Entry 1VBC (X-ray diffraction, 2.80 A resolution); this record covers chains 2 and 3 of the 5 polymer chains in the assembly.

[Chain 2]
Name: Poliovirus type 3
Organism: Poliovirus type 3 (strains P3/LEON/37 AND P3/LEON 12A[1]B)
UniProt: P03302 (POLG_POL3L); residues 1-271 here correspond to UniProt positions 69-339 (UniProt number = residue number + 68)
Amino-acid sequence (271 residues; each row starts with the number of its first residue):
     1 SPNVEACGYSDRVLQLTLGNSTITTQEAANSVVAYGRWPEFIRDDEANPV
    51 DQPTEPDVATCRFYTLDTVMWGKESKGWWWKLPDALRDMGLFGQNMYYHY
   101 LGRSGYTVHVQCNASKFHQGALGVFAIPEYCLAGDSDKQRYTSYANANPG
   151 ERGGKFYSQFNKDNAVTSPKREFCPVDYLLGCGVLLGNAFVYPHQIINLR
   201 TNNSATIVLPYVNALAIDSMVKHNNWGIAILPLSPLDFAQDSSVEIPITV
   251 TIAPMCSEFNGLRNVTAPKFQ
Unresolved in the structure: 1-5

[Chain 3]
Name: Poliovirus type 3
Organism: Poliovirus type 3 (strains P3/LEON/37 AND P3/LEON 12A[1]B)
UniProt: P03302 (POLG_POL3L); residues 1-235 here correspond to UniProt positions 340-574 (UniProt number = residue number + 339)
Amino-acid sequence (235 residues; row label = number of the first residue in the row):
     1 GLPVLNTPGSNQYLTSDNHQSPCAIPEFDVTPPIDIPGEVKNMMELAEID
    51 TMIPLNLESTKRNTMDMYRVTLSDSADLSQPILCLSLSPAFDPRLSHTML
   101 GEVLNYYTHWAGSLKFTFLFCGSMMATGKILVAYAPPGAQPPTSRKEAML
   151 GTHVIWDLGLQSSCTMVVPWISNVTYRQTTQDSFTEGGYISMFYQTRIVV
   201 PLSTPKSMSMLGFVSACNDFSVRLLRDTTHISQSA

[Interface between chain 2 and chain 3]
Pairs across the interface - 67 pairs, chain 2 then chain 3:
  Tyr35(2) - Gly38(3)
  Arg37(2) - Asp35(3)  salt bridge
  Arg37(2) - Ile36(3)
  Arg37(2) - Pro37(3)
  Glu46(2) - Ile34(3)
  Glu46(2) - Asp35(3)  hydrogen bond (side chain-backbone)
  Lys116(2) - Ser123(3)  hydrogen bond (backbone-side chain)
  Lys116(2) - Met124(3)  hydrogen bond (backbone-backbone)
  Lys116(2) - Met125(3)  hydrogen bond (backbone-backbone)
  Phe117(2) - Ser123(3)
  Phe117(2) - Met125(3)  hydrophobic
  Phe117(2) - Thr204(3)
  Phe117(2) - Pro205(3)
  His118(2) - Ser123(3)
  Gln119(2) - Cys121(3)
  Gln119(2) - Gly122(3)
  Gln119(2) - Ser123(3)  hydrogen bond (side chain-backbone)
  Gln119(2) - Pro205(3)
  Gln119(2) - Ser207(3)  hydrogen bond (side chain-backbone)
  Gln119(2) - Met208(3)
  Gly120(2) - Cys121(3)
  Ala121(2) - Cys121(3)  hydrophobic
  Asp177(2) - Met65(3)
  Tyr178(2) - Asn63(3)
  Tyr178(2) - Met65(3)  hydrophobic
  Tyr178(2) - Met67(3)  hydrophobic
  Leu185(2) - Tyr68(3)
  Leu185(2) - His97(3)
  Leu186(2) - Met52(3)  hydrophobic
  Leu186(2) - Met65(3)  hydrophobic
  Leu186(2) - Tyr68(3)
  Gly187(2) - Thr51(3)
  Gly187(2) - Met52(3)  hydrogen bond (backbone-backbone)
  Gly187(2) - Tyr68(3)  hydrogen bond (backbone-side chain)
  Asn188(2) - Thr51(3)
  Asn188(2) - His97(3)  hydrogen bond (side chain-backbone)
  Asn188(2) - Thr98(3)
  Asn188(2) - Met99(3)  hydrogen bond (side chain-backbone)
  Phe190(2) - Ile49(3)
  Phe190(2) - Asp50(3)
  Phe190(2) - Met52(3)  hydrophobic
  Phe190(2) - Phe213(3)  hydrophobic
  Val191(2) - Met99(3)  hydrophobic
  Asn198(2) - Leu119(3)
  Asn198(2) - Phe120(3)  hydrogen bond (side chain-backbone)
  Asn198(2) - Cys121(3)
  Arg200(2) - Phe120(3)
  Arg200(2) - Gly122(3)
  Arg200(2) - Ser123(3)  hydrogen bond (side chain-backbone)
  Arg200(2) - Met124(3)
  Arg200(2) - Ala126(3)  hydrogen bond (side chain-backbone)
  Arg200(2) - Gly159(3)  hydrogen bond (side chain-backbone)
  Thr201(2) - Ser162(3)
  Val212(2) - Pro37(3)  hydrophobic
  Asn213(2) - Ile36(3)
  Leu215(2) - Ile34(3)
  Ala216(2) - Ile34(3)
  Pro232(2) - Arg69(3)  hydrogen bond (backbone-side chain)
  Leu233(2) - Met52(3)  hydrophobic
  Leu233(2) - Arg69(3)  hydrogen bond (backbone-side chain)
  Leu233(2) - Leu211(3)  hydrophobic
  Ser234(2) - Arg69(3)
  Ser234(2) - Cys121(3)
  Ser234(2) - Ser209(3)  hydrogen bond
  Pro235(2) - Arg69(3)
  Ala239(2) - Ser203(3)
  Ala239(2) - Pro205(3)
Also at the interface, not in a pair above, chain 2 (37 interface residues in all): Arg12, Ile196, Pro210, Tyr211, Ala214, Asp237, Phe238, Gln240
Also at the interface, not in a pair above, chain 3 (39 interface residues in all): Thr64, Leu158, Leu160, Leu202

[Overview]
37 residues of chain 2 and 39 residues of chain 3 are in contact, with 17 hydrogen bonds and 1 salt bridge.
Among the polar pairs are Arg37(2)-Asp35(3), Glu46(2)-Asp35(3) and Lys116(2)-Ser123(3).
Chain 2 is Poliovirus type 3 and chain 3 is Poliovirus type 3, both from Poliovirus type 3 (strains P3/LEON/37
AND P3/LEON 12A[1]B); the structure, Poliovirus (type 3, sabin strain) (P3/sabin, P3/leon/12A(1)B) complexed
with R77975, was determined by X-ray diffraction (same publication as 1VBA, 1VBB, 1VBD and 1VBE).
